1KAV - chain A; structure by X-ray diffraction, 2.35 A resolution.

# Chain A
Name: Protein-tyrosine phosphatase, non-receptor type 1
Source organism: Homo sapiens
Notes: EC 3.1.3.48
UniProt: P18031 (PTN1_HUMAN); residue numbers follow UniProt; this construct covers 1-298
Sequence (298 residues; numbered 1 to 298; the number before each row is that of its first residue):
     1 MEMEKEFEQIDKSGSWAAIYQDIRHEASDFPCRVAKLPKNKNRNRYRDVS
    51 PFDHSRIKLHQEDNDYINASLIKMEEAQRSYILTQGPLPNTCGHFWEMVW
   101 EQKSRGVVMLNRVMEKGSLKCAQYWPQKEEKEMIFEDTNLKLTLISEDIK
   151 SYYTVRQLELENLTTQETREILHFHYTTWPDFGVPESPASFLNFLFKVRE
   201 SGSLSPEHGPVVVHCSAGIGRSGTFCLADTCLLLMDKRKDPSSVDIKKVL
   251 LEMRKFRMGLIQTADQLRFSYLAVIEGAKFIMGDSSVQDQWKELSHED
Not modelled in the structure: 1
Residues lining bound ligands: FEP ([(4-{4-[4-(difluoro-phosphono-methyl)-phenyl]-butyl}-phenyl)-difluoro-methyl]-phosphonic acid): Tyr46, Arg47, Asp48, Val49, Lys120, Asp181, Phe182, Cys215, Ser216, Ala217, Gly218, Ile219, Gly220, Arg221, Gln262
Swiss-Prot annotation at these positions:
  - active site: Cys215 (Phosphocysteine intermediate)
  - binding site (substrate): Asp181, Cys215 to Arg221, Gln262
  - modified residue: Met1 (N-acetylmethionine), Tyr20 (Phosphotyrosine), Ser50 (Phosphoserine), Tyr66 (Phosphotyrosine), Cys215 (Cysteine persulfide), Ser242 (Phosphoserine), Ser243 (Phosphoserine)
  - cross-link: Cys215 to Ser216 (N,N-(cysteine-1,S-diyl)serine (Cys-Ser))
  - mutagenesis: Ser50 (S50A/D: No phosphorylation), Asp181 (D181A: Substrate-trapping mutant), Cys215 (C215S: Catalytically inactive mutant; abolishes sulfhydration)

# In short
Chain A binds compound FEP. From UniProt: active-site residue Cys215, 9 substrate-binding residues and 3
mutagenesis sites.
Chain A is Protein-tyrosine phosphatase, non-receptor type 1 (Homo sapiens); the structure, Human Tyrosine
Phosphatase 1B Complexed with an Inhibitor, was determined by X-ray diffraction together with 1KAK from the
same study.
